PDB entry 8VUR | electron microscopy, 3.84 A resolution | chains B and D of the 6 polymer chains in the assembly

# Chain B (and D)
Molecule: Glutamate receptor ionotropic, NMDA 2A
From: Homo sapiens
Notes: chain D of this document is another copy of the same molecule, construct and numbering; everything in this record applies to it too
UniProtKB: Q12879 (NMDE1_HUMAN); the construct lacks a stretch of the UniProt sequence, so the offset changes along the chain: 34-578 = UniProt 34-578; 579-784 = UniProt 599-804; 785-814 = UniProt 812-841
Amino-acid sequence (808 residues; row label = number of the first residue in the row; a row labelled like 578A-578T holds insertion residues (578A, then the next letters in order)):
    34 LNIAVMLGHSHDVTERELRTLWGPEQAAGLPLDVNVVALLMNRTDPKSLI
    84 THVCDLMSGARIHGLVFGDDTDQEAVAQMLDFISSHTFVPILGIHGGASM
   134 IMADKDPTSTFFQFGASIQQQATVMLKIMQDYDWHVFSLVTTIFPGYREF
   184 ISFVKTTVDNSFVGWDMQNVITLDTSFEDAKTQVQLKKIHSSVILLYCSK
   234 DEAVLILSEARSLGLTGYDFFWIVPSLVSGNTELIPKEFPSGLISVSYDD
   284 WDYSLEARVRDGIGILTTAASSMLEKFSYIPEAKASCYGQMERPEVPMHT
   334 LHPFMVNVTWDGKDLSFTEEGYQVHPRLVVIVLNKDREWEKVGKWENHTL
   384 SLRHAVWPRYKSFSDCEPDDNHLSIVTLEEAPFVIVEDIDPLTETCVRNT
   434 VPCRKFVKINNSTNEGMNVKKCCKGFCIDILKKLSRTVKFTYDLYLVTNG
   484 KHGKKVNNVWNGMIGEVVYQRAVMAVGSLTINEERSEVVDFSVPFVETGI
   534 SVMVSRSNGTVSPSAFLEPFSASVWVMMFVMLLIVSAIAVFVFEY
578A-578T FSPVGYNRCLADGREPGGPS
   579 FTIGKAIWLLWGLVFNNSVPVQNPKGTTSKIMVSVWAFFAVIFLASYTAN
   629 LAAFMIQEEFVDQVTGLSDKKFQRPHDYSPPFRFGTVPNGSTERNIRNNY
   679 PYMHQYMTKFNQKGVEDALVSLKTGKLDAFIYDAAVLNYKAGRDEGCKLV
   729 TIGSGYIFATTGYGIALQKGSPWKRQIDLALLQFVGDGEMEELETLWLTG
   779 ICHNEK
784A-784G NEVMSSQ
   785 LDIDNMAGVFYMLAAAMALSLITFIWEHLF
Disordered / not traced: 578A-578T, 784A-784G (chain D: 34, 578A-578T, 784A-784G)
Construct notes: conflict Cys578I (Asn587 in Q12879), Asp578L (Lys590 in Q12879), Arg578N (Lys592 in Q12879), Glu578O (Ala593 in Q12879), Gly578Q (His595 in Q12879)
Swiss-Prot annotation at these positions:
  - region: Phe579 to Gln600 (Pore-forming)
  - binding site (Zn(2+)): His44, His128, Glu266, Asp282
  - binding site (L-glutamate): Ser511, Thr513, Arg518, Ser669, Thr670, Asp711
  - site: Asn594 (Functional determinant of NMDA receptors)
  - glycosylation (N-linked (GlcNAc...) asparagine): Asn75, Asn340, Asn380, Asn443, Asn444, Asn541, Asn667
Cystine bridges: Cys87-Cys320, Cys429-Cys455, Cys436-Cys456, Cys725-Cys780

# How chain B and chain D interact
Contacting residue pairs (8):
  Val217(B) - Ser245(D)
  Lys220(B) - Gln216(D)
  Lys220(B) - Lys220(D)  hydrogen bond (backbone-side chain)
  Lys220(B) - Glu242(D)  salt bridge
  Lys220(B) - Ser245(D)  hydrogen bond
  Ile222(B) - Lys220(D)
  His223(B) - Lys220(D)
  Gly247(B) - Ala213(D)
Interface residues without a listed pair, chain B (7 interface residues in all): Ser245, Leu246
Interface residues without a listed pair, chain D (7 interface residues in all): Glu211, Asp212

# In short
The chain B/chain D interface involves 7 residues from each chain; the contacts include 2 hydrogen bonds and 1
salt bridge. Polar contacts include Lys220(B)-Glu242(D), Lys220(B)-Lys220(D) and Lys220(B)-Ser245(D). From
UniProt: 4 Zn2+-binding residues and 6 L-glutamate-binding residues on chain B.
Both chains are Glutamate receptor ionotropic, NMDA 2A (Homo sapiens). Entry 8VUR (Human GluN1-2A with IgG
003-102 WT conformation) was determined by electron microscopy (same publication as 8VUH, 8VUJ, 8VUL, 8VUN,
8VUQ, 8VUT, 8VUY and 8VVH).
